PDB entry 7MDT | electron microscopy, 3.60 A resolution | chains A and B of the 8 polymer chains in the assembly

Chain A:
Name: Surface protein gp120
Source organism: Human immunodeficiency virus 1
UniProt: Q2N0S6 (Q2N0S6_9HIV1); the construct lacks a stretch of the UniProt sequence and is renumbered around it, so the offset changes along the chain: 31-141 = UniProt 30-140; 150-185 = UniProt 141-176; 189-309 = UniProt 188-308; 312-323 = UniProt 309-320; 2 more segments
Sequence (513 residues; row label = number of the first residue in the row; note: 14 numbers in that range are skipped by the numbering (no residue carries them; nothing is unmodelled there); a row labelled like 185A-185K holds insertion residues (185A, then the next letters in order); numbers below 1 keep their minus sign (Met-1 is residue -1)):
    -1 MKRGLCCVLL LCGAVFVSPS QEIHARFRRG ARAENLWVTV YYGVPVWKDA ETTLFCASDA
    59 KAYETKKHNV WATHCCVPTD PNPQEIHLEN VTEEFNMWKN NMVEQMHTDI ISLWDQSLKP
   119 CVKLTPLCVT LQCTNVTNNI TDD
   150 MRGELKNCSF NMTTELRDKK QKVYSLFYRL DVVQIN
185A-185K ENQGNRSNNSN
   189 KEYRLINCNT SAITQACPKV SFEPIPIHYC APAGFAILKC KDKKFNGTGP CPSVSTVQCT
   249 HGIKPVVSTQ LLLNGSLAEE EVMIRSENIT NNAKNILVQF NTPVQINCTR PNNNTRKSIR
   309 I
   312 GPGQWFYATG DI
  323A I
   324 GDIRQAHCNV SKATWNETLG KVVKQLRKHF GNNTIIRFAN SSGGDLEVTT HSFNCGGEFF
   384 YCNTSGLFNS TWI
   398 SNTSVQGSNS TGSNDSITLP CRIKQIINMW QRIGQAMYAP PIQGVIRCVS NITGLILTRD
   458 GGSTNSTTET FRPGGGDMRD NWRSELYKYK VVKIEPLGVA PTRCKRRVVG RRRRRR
Disordered / not traced: -1 to 32, 58-64, 185A-185K, 398-411, 506-513
Construct notes: initiating methionine (-1); expression tag (0-30, 512-513); conflict Lys64 (Glu63 in Q2N0S6), Cys73 (Ala72 in Q2N0S6), Trp316 (Ala313 in Q2N0S6), Asn332 (Thr330 in Q2N0S6), Cys501 (Ala498 in Q2N0S6), Arg509 (Glu506 in Q2N0S6), Arg510 (Lys507 in Q2N0S6)
Disulfide bonds: Cys54-Cys73, Cys119-Cys205, Cys126-Cys196, Cys131-Cys157, Cys218-Cys247, Cys228-Cys239, Cys296-Cys331, Cys378-Cys445, Cys385-Cys418
Covalent attachments: N-acetylglucosamine (NAG) linked to Asn88, Asn137, Asn156, Asn160, Asn197, Asn234, Asn262, Asn276, Asn295, Asn301, Asn332, Asn339, Asn355, Asn363, Asn386, Asn392, Asn448, Asn462; glycan linked to Asn133

Chain B:
Name: Transmembrane protein gp41
Source organism: Human immunodeficiency virus 1
UniProt: Q2N0S6 (Q2N0S6_9HIV1); residues 512-664 here correspond to UniProt positions 509-661 (UniProt number = residue number - 3)
Sequence (153 residues; row label = number of the first residue in the row):
   512 AVGIGAVFLG FLGAAGSTMG AASMTLTVQA RNLLSGIVQQ QSNLLRAPEC QQHLLKLTVW
   572 GIKQLQARVL AVERYLRDQQ LLGIWGCSGK LICCTNVPWN SSWSNRNLSE IWDNMTWLQW
   632 DKEISNYTQI IYGLLEESQN QQEKNEQDLL ALD
Disordered / not traced: 512-519, 547-568, 664
Construct notes: conflict Pro559 (Ile556 in Q2N0S6), Cys561 (Ala558 in Q2N0S6), Cys605 (Thr602 in Q2N0S6)
Disulfide bonds: Cys598-Cys604

Chain A / chain B interface:
Disulfides between the chains: Cys501(A)-Cys605(B)
Residue-residue contacts (83):
  Leu34(A) with Pro609(B); Trp610(B), hydrogen bond (backbone-backbone); Leu619(B), hydrophobic
  Trp35(A) with Thr606(B); Asn607(B); Val608(B); Pro609(B); Trp610(B)
  Val36(A) with Thr606(B), hydrogen bond (backbone-side chain); Val608(B), hydrogen bond (backbone-backbone); Trp610(B), hydrophobic; Ile642(B), hydrophobic
  Thr37(A) with Cys604(B); Cys605(B)
  Val38(A) with Leu593(B), hydrophobic; Trp596(B), hydrophobic; Leu602(B); Ile603(B); Cys604(B), hydrogen bond (backbone-backbone); Leu646(B), hydrophobic
  Tyr39(A) with Leu602(B); Ile603(B), hydrophobic; Trp623(B); Trp628(B), hydrophobic
  Tyr40(A) with Leu537(B); Ala541(B), hydrophobic; Leu544(B); Gln590(B); Leu602(B), hydrogen bond (backbone-backbone)
  Gly41(A) with Leu537(B); Gln540(B)
  Val42(A) with Leu537(B); Trp628(B), hydrophobic
  Pro43(A) with Gln540(B)
  Val44(A) with Trp628(B); Leu629(B)
  Trp45(A) with Leu523(B), hydrophobic; Ala526(B), hydrophobic; Leu629(B), hydrophobic
  Lys46(A) with Asp632(B), salt bridge
  His72(A) with Trp571(B)
  Ile84(A) with Gly521(B); Phe522(B)
  Leu86(A) with Leu523(B)
  Glu87(A) with Gly527(B)
  Val89(A) with Ala526(B), hydrophobic
  Asp107(A) with Lys574(B), salt bridge
  Ser110(A) with Trp571(B)
  Gln114(A) with Trp571(B)
  Ala221(A) with Ser546(B); Ala582(B)
  Gly222(A) with Arg585(B)
  Thr244(A) with Leu523(B)
  Lys490(A) with Arg585(B)
  Ile491(A) with Arg585(B), hydrogen bond (backbone-side chain)
  Pro493(A) with Leu544(B), hydrophobic; Asp589(B)
  Leu494(A) with Leu592(B), hydrophobic; Leu593(B), hydrophobic
  Val496(A) with Trp631(B), hydrogen bond (backbone-side chain); Ile642(B), hydrophobic
  Ala497(A) with Met530(B), hydrophobic; Trp623(B), hydrophobic; Trp631(B)
  Pro498(A) with Trp610(B), hydrophobic; Leu619(B); Ile622(B), hydrophobic; Trp623(B), hydrogen bond (backbone-side chain); Trp631(B)
  Thr499(A) with Trp623(B)
  Cys501(A) with Cys605(B), disulfide
  Lys502(A) with Cys605(B), hydrogen bond (backbone-side chain); Thr606(B)
  Arg503(A) with Trp596(B), hydrogen bond (side chain-backbone); Gly597(B); Cys598(B); Cys604(B), hydrogen bond; Cys605(B), hydrogen bond (side chain-backbone); Thr606(B), hydrogen bond (backbone-backbone); Asn607(B); Gln650(B), hydrogen bond; Gln653(B), hydrogen bond
  Val505(A) with Gln653(B)
Other interface residues (no listed pair), chain A (43 interface residues in all): Thr51, Asn88, Leu111, Pro220, Phe223, Ala224, Arg500
Other interface residues (no listed pair), chain B (56 interface residues in all): Leu520, Gly524, Ala525, Ala533, Asn543, Leu545, Val570, Ala578, Leu581, Tyr586, Lys601, Trp614, Tyr643, Glu657

Summary:
The interface between chain A and chain B involves 43 residues on one side and 56 on the other; the contacts
include 1 disulfide bond, 15 hydrogen bonds and 2 salt bridges. Among the polar pairs are Lys46(A)-Asp632(B),
Asp107(A)-Lys574(B) and Val36(A)-Thr606(B).
Chain A is Surface protein gp120 and chain B is Transmembrane protein gp41, both from Human immunodeficiency
virus 1; the structure, BG505 SOSIP.v5.2 in complex with the monoclonal antibody Rh4O9.8 (as Fab fragment),
was determined by electron microscopy together with 7MDU and 7MEP from the same study.
